8C3B - chains AAA and BBB; structure by X-ray diffraction, 1.24 A resolution.

# Chain AAA (and BBB)
Molecule: Ribonuclease pancreatic
Organism: Bos taurus
Notes: EC 4.6.1.18; chain BBB of this document is another copy of the same molecule, construct and numbering; everything in this record applies to it too
UniProtKB: P61823 (RNAS1_BOVIN); residues 1-124 here correspond to UniProt positions 27-150 (UniProt number = residue number + 26)
Sequence (124 residues; numbered 1 to 124; the number before each row is that of its first residue):
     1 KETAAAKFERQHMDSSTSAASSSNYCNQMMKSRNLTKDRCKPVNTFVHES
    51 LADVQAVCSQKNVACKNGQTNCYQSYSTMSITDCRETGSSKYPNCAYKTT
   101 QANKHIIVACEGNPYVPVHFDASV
UniProt features mapped onto this chain:
  - active site: His-12 (Proton acceptor), His-119 (Proton donor)
  - binding site (substrate): Lys-7, Arg-10, Lys-41 to Thr-45, Lys-66, Arg-85
  - glycosylation: Lys-1 (N-linked (Glc) (glycation) lysine), Lys-7 (N-linked (Glc) (glycation) lysine), Asn-34 (N-linked (GlcNAc...) asparagine), Lys-37 (N-linked (Glc) (glycation) lysine), Lys-41 (N-linked (Glc) (glycation) lysine)
Cystine bridges: Cys-26/Cys-84, Cys-40/Cys-95, Cys-58/Cys-110, Cys-65/Cys-72
Metal / ion sites: Ru ion near His-105 (its only coordinating residue here)
Ligand contacts: R6U ((1,3-dimethylimidazol-1-ium-2-yl)-tris(oxidanyl)ruthenium): Gln-74, Thr-78, His-105, Val-124

# Interface between chain AAA and chain BBB
Residue-residue contacts (12):
  Ser-59(AAA) / Met-13(BBB)
  Ser-59(AAA) / Asp-14(BBB)  hydrogen bond
  Ser-59(AAA) / Ser-16(BBB)  hydrogen bond
  Ser-59(AAA) / Arg-33(BBB)  hydrogen bond
  Gln-60(AAA) / Ser-32(BBB)
  Tyr-76(AAA) / Glu-9(BBB)
  Tyr-76(AAA) / Arg-10(BBB)
  Tyr-76(AAA) / Ser-32(BBB)
  Tyr-76(AAA) / Arg-33(BBB)
  Tyr-76(AAA) / Asn-34(BBB)  hydrogen bond (backbone-side chain)
  Ser-77(AAA) / Ser-32(BBB)  hydrogen bond (side chain-backbone)
  Ser-77(AAA) / Asn-34(BBB)  hydrogen bond
Other interface residues (no listed pair), chain BBB (10 interface residues in all): Ser-15, Lys-31

# Overview
The interface between chain AAA and chain BBB involves 4 residues on one side and 10 on the other; the
contacts include 6 hydrogen bonds. Among the polar pairs are Ser-59(AAA)/Asp-14(BBB), Ser-59(AAA)/Ser-16(BBB)
and Ser-59(AAA)/Arg-33(BBB). Bound to chain AAA: compound R6U.
Both chains are Ribonuclease pancreatic (Bos taurus). Entry 8C3B (X-ray structure of RNase A upon reaction
with a Ruthenium(II)-arene Complexed with Glycosylated Carbene Ligands (5)) was determined by X-ray
diffraction (same publication as 8C39).
